PDB entry 5R4C | X-ray diffraction, 1.15 A resolution | chains A and B of the 5 polymer chains in the assembly

Chain A:
Name: gamma-chymotrypsin
Source organism: Bos taurus
Notes: EC 3.4.21.1
UniProt: P00766 (CTRA_BOVIN); numbering as in UniProt (aligned over 1-13)
Chain sequence (13 residues; each row starts with the number of its first residue):
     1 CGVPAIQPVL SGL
Not modelled in the structure: 11-13

Chain B:
Name: gamma-chymotrypsin
Source organism: Bos taurus
Notes: EC 3.4.21.1
UniProt: P00766 (CTRA_BOVIN); residue numbers follow UniProt; this construct covers 16-146
Chain sequence (131 residues; numbered 16 to 146; the number before each row is that of its first residue):
    16 IVNGEEAVPG SWPWQVSLQD KTGFHFCGGS LINENWVVTA AHCGVTTSDV VVAGEFDQGS
    76 SSEKIQKLKI AKVFKNSKYN SLTINNDITL LKLSTAASFS QTVSAVCLPS ASDDFAAGTT
   136 CVTTGWGLTR Y
Cystine bridges: Cys42-Cys58
Swiss-Prot annotation at these positions:
  - active site (Charge relay system): His57, Asp102

How chain A and chain B interact:
Residue-residue contacts (20):
  Cys1(A) with Ala120(B); Val121(B); Cys122(B), disulfide
  Gly2(A) with Ala120(B), hydrogen bond (backbone-backbone); Cys122(B)
  Pro4(A) with Ser26(B); Pro28(B); Trp29(B), hydrophobic
  Ala5(A) with Gln116(B)
  Ile6(A) with Val23(B), hydrophobic; Pro24(B); Gly25(B); Ser26(B); Thr117(B)
  Gln7(A) with Ser26(B)
  Pro8(A) with Ser26(B); Trp27(B), hydrophobic
  Val9(A) with Val23(B), hydrophobic
  Leu10(A) with Glu20(B); Val137(B), hydrophobic
Cross-chain cystine bridges: Cys1(A)-Cys122(B)

Summary:
9 residues of chain A and 14 residues of chain B are in contact; the contacts include 1 disulfide bond and 1
hydrogen bond. The hydrogen-bonded pair Gly2(A)-Ala120(B) is a backbone contact. Curated annotation (UniProt)
lists active-site residues His57(B) and Asp102(B) on chain B.
Chain A is gamma-chymotrypsin and chain B is gamma-chymotrypsin, both from Bos taurus; the structure, Crystal
Structure of gamma-Chymotrypsin at pH 9, room temperature, was determined by X-ray diffraction.
